Entry 7PE8 (electron microscopy, 3.20 A resolution); this record covers chains C and G of the 5 polymer chains in the assembly.

[Chain C]
Molecule: Target of rapamycin complex subunit LST8
Source organism: Homo sapiens
UniProtKB: Q9BVC4 (LST8_HUMAN); residue numbers follow UniProt; this construct covers 1-326
Chain sequence (326 residues; each row starts with the number of its first residue):
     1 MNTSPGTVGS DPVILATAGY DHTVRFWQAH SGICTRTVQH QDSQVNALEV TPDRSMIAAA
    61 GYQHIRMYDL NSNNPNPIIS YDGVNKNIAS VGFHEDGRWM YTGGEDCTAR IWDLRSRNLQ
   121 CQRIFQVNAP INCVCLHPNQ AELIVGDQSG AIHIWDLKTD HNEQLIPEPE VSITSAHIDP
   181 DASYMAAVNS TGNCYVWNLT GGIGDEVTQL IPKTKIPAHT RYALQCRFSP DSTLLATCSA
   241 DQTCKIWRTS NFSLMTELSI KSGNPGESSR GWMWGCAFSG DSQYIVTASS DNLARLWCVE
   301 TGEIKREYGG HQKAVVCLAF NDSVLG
Disordered / not traced: 1-7

[Chain G]
Molecule: Target of rapamycin complex 2 subunit MAPKAP1
Source organism: Homo sapiens
UniProtKB: Q9BPZ7 (SIN1_HUMAN); residue numbers follow UniProt; this construct covers 1-522
Chain sequence (522 residues; numbered 1 to 522; the number before each row is that of its first residue):
     1 MAFLDNPTII LAHIRQSHVT SDDTGMCEMV LIDHDVDLEK IHPPSMPGDS GSEIQGSNGE
    61 TQGYVYAQSV DITSSWDFGI RRRSNTAQRL ERLRKERQNQ IKCKNIQWKE RNSKQSAQEL
   121 KSLFEKKSLK EKPPISGKQS ILSVRLEQCP LQLNNPFNEY SKFDGKGHVG TTATKKIDVY
   181 LPLHSSQDRL LPMTVVTMAS ARVQDLIGLI CWQYTSEGRE PKLNDNVSAY CLHIAEDDGE
   241 VDTDFPPLDS NEPIHKFGFS TLALVEKYSS PGLTSKESLF VRINAAHGFS LIQVDNTKVT
   301 MKEILLKAVK RRKGSQKVSG PQYRLEKQSE PNVAVDLDST LESQSAWEFC LVRENSSRAD
   361 GVFEEDSQID IATVQDMLSS HHYKSFKVSM IHRLRFTTDV QLGISGDKVE IDPVTNQKAS
   421 TKFWIKQKPI SIDSDLLCAC DLAEEKSPSH AIFKLTYLSN HDYKHLYFES DAATVNEIVL
   481 KVNYILESRA STARADYFAQ KQRKLNRRTS FSFQKEKKSG QQ
Disordered / not traced: 1, 37-83, 147-522
Glycans and other covalent adducts: acetyl group (ACE) linked to Ala2
Swiss-Prot annotation at these positions:
  - binding site (a 1,2-diacyl-sn-glycero-3-phospho-(1D-myo-inositol-3,4,5-trisphosphate)): Arg393, Lys428, Lys464
  - modified residue: Ala2 (N-acetylalanine), Thr86 (Phosphothreonine), Ser128 (Phosphoserine), Ser186 (Phosphoserine), Ser315 (Phosphoserine), Ser356 (Phosphoserine), Thr398 (Phosphothreonine), Ser510 (Phosphoserine)
  - natural variant: Arg81 (R81T: In ovarian cancer)
  - mutagenesis: Arg83 (R83A: Specifically abolishes ability of the mTORC2 complex to catalyze phosphorylation of SGK1, without affecting AKT1), Glu236 to Asp244 (Decreased ability of the mTORC2 complex to catalyze phosphorylation of AKT1), His287 (H287A: Does not affect interaction with KRAS), Leu291 (L291D: Decreased interaction with KRAS), Arg311 (R311E: Does not affect interaction with KRAS), Arg312 (R312E: Decreased interaction with KRAS)

[Interface between chain C and chain G]
Residue-residue contacts - 47 pairs, chain C then chain G:
  His30(C) with Val144(G); Arg145(G), hydrogen bond (side chain-backbone)
  Pro77(C) with Cys103(G), hydrogen bond (backbone-side chain)
  Ile78(C) with Cys103(G); Lys104(G), hydrogen bond (backbone-backbone)
  Ile79(C) with Lys104(G)
  Ser80(C) with Cys103(G), hydrogen bond; Lys104(G), hydrogen bond (backbone-backbone); Asn105(G), hydrogen bond; Ile106(G), hydrogen bond (backbone-backbone)
  Tyr81(C) with Ile106(G), hydrophobic
  Asp82(C) with Asn105(G); Ile106(G); Gln107(G); Trp108(G)
  Arg98(C) with Lys126(G)
  Arg110(C) with Trp108(G)
  Ile111(C) with Trp108(G)
  Trp112(C) with Ile106(G); Trp108(G), hydrophobic
  Gln120(C) with Arg111(G), hydrogen bond (side chain-backbone); Asn112(G); Ser113(G)
  Cys121(C) with Leu123(G), hydrogen bond (side chain-backbone); Phe124(G), hydrophobic
  Gln122(C) with Trp108(G); Lys109(G), hydrogen bond (side chain-backbone); Arg111(G), hydrogen bond (side chain-backbone); Asn112(G)
  Ile124(C) with Trp108(G), hydrophobic
  Asn139(C) with Ser128(G), hydrogen bond (backbone-backbone)
  Ala141(C) with Lys127(G)
  Leu157(C) with Phe124(G); Glu125(G)
  Lys158(C) with Lys121(G), hydrogen bond (side chain-backbone); Glu125(G)
  Ser279(C) with Ile141(G)
  Gly280(C) with Ile141(G)
  Asp281(C) with Gln139(G)
  Asp322(C) with Ile141(G)
  Leu325(C) with Ser140(G); Ile141(G)
  Gly326(C) with Gly137(G); Lys138(G); Gln139(G), hydrogen bond (backbone-backbone); Ser140(G); Ile141(G)
Other interface residues (no listed pair), chain C (32 interface residues in all): Ala29, Gly83, Arg123, Gln140, Ile203, Glu206, Gln283
Other interface residues (no listed pair), chain G (28 interface residues in all): Lys102, Leu129, Leu142, Leu146

[Overview]
The interface between chain C and chain G involves 32 residues on one side and 28 on the other; the contacts
include 14 hydrogen bonds. Polar contacts include His30(C)-Arg145(G), Pro77(C)-Cys103(G) and
Ser80(C)-Cys103(G). Covalently linked acetyl group: at Ala2(G).
Chain C is Target of rapamycin complex subunit LST8 and chain G is Target of rapamycin complex 2 subunit
MAPKAP1, both from Homo sapiens; the structure, cryo-EM structure of DEPTOR bound to human mTOR complex 2,
focussed on one protomer, was determined by electron microscopy together with 7PE7, 7PE9, 7PEA, 7PEB and 7PEC
from the same study.
